PDB entry 7IAN | X-ray diffraction, 1.86 A resolution | chains A and B

Chain A:
Molecule: Serine protease subunit NS2B
Source organism: Zika virus
Reference sequence: Q32ZE1 (POLG_ZIKV); residues 46-89 here correspond to UniProt positions 1414-1457 (UniProt number = residue number + 1368)
Sequence (46 residues; numbered 44 to 89; the number before each row is that of its first residue):
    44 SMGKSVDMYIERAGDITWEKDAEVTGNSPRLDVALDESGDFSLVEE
Disordered / not traced: 44-49, 89
Construct notes: expression tag (44-45)
Small-molecule neighbours: A1B8Y ((7R)-N-(2,3-dihydro-1H-isoindol-5-yl)-2,2-difluoro-7-methyl-6-azaspiro[3.4]octane-6-carboxamide): Ser81, Gly82, Asp83

Chain B:
Molecule: Serine protease NS3
Source organism: Zika virus
Notes: EC 3.4.21.91, 3.6.1.15, 3.6.4.13
Reference sequence: Q32ZE1 (POLG_ZIKV); residues 11-177 here correspond to UniProt positions 1509-1675 (UniProt number = residue number + 1498)
Sequence (168 residues; numbered 10 to 177; the number before each row is that of its first residue):
    10 MKEVKKGETTDGVYRVMTRRLLGSTQVGVGVMQEGVFHTMWHVTKGAALR
    60 SGEGRLDPYWGDVKQDLVSYCGPWKLDAAWDGLSEVQLLAVPPGERAKNI
   110 QTLPGIFKTKDGDIGAVALDYPAGTSGSPILDKCGRVIGLYGNGVVIKNG
   160 SYVSAITQGKREEETPVE
Disordered / not traced: 10-15, 172-177
Construct notes: initiating methionine (10); conflict Lys107 (Arg1605 in Q32ZE1)
Small-molecule neighbours: A1B8Y ((7R)-N-(2,3-dihydro-1H-isoindol-5-yl)-2,2-difluoro-7-methyl-6-azaspiro[3.4]octane-6-carboxamide): His51, Asp75, Tyr130, Pro131, Ala132, Thr134, Ser135, Tyr150, Gly151, Asn152, Tyr161
Swiss-Prot annotation at these positions:
  - active site (Charge relay system): His51, Asp75, Ser135

Chain A / chain B interface:
Contacting residue pairs (94):
  Met51(A) - Met26(B)
  Met51(A) - Val36(B)  hydrophobic
  Met51(A) - Val52(B)
  Met51(A) - Thr53(B)
  Met51(A) - Leu58(B)
  Met51(A) - Arg59(B)  hydrogen bond (backbone-backbone)
  Tyr52(A) - Arg24(B)
  Tyr52(A) - Val25(B)
  Tyr52(A) - Met26(B)  hydrogen bond (backbone-backbone)
  Tyr52(A) - Arg28(B)  hydrogen bond
  Tyr52(A) - Ser33(B)  hydrogen bond
  Tyr52(A) - Arg59(B)
  Ile53(A) - Tyr23(B)  hydrophobic
  Ile53(A) - Arg24(B)
  Ile53(A) - Met41(B)  hydrophobic
  Ile53(A) - Phe46(B)  hydrophobic
  Ile53(A) - Arg59(B)  hydrogen bond (backbone-backbone)
  Ile53(A) - Ser60(B)
  Ile53(A) - Leu65(B)  hydrophobic
  Glu54(A) - Tyr23(B)
  Glu54(A) - Arg24(B)  hydrogen bond (backbone-backbone)
  Arg55(A) - Glu17(B)
  Arg55(A) - Asp20(B)  hydrogen bond (side chain-backbone)
  Arg55(A) - Gly21(B)
  Arg55(A) - Val22(B)
  Arg55(A) - Tyr23(B)
  Ala56(A) - Val22(B)  hydrogen bond (backbone-backbone)
  Ala56(A) - Arg24(B)
  Ala56(A) - Val100(B)  hydrophobic
  Ala56(A) - Ala106(B)
  Gly57(A) - Gly21(B)
  Gly57(A) - Val22(B)  hydrogen bond (backbone-backbone)
  Asp58(A) - Leu98(B)
  Ile59(A) - Gly21(B)
  Ile59(A) - Val22(B)
  Ile59(A) - Val40(B)  hydrophobic
  Ile59(A) - Leu98(B)  hydrophobic
  Ile59(A) - Leu140(B)  hydrophobic
  Ile59(A) - Gly144(B)
  Ile59(A) - Val146(B)  hydrophobic
  Thr60(A) - Asn108(B)  hydrogen bond (backbone-side chain)
  Thr60(A) - Leu140(B)
  Trp61(A) - Glu94(B)
  Trp61(A) - Val95(B)
  Trp61(A) - Gln96(B)
  Trp61(A) - Gln110(B)
  Trp61(A) - Leu140(B)
  Trp61(A) - Asp141(B)
  Trp61(A) - Lys142(B)
  Glu62(A) - Gln96(B)  hydrogen bond (backbone-side chain)
  Glu62(A) - Asn108(B)
  Ala65(A) - Gln96(B)
  Ala65(A) - Asn108(B)
  Glu66(A) - Ile109(B)
  Glu66(A) - Gln110(B)  hydrogen bond (backbone-backbone)
  Val67(A) - Glu94(B)
  Val67(A) - Gln110(B)
  Thr68(A) - Ile109(B)
  Thr68(A) - Gln110(B)  hydrogen bond (backbone-backbone)
  Thr68(A) - Thr111(B)  hydrogen bond (backbone-side chain)
  Thr68(A) - Leu128(B)
  Gly69(A) - Thr111(B)
  Gly69(A) - Ala127(B)
  Asn70(A) - Leu112(B)
  Asn70(A) - Ala127(B)
  Ser71(A) - Leu112(B)  hydrogen bond (side chain-backbone)
  Ser71(A) - Pro113(B)
  Ser71(A) - Gly114(B)
  Pro72(A) - Gly114(B)
  Pro72(A) - Ile115(B)  hydrogen bond (backbone-backbone)
  Pro72(A) - Ala127(B)
  Arg73(A) - Ile115(B)
  Leu74(A) - Ile115(B)  hydrogen bond (backbone-backbone)
  Leu74(A) - Phe116(B)
  Leu74(A) - Lys117(B)  hydrogen bond (backbone-backbone)
  Asp75(A) - Lys117(B)
  Val76(A) - Phe116(B)  hydrophobic
  Val76(A) - Lys117(B)  hydrogen bond (backbone-backbone)
  Val76(A) - Thr118(B)
  Leu78(A) - Lys73(B)
  Asp79(A) - Lys73(B)
  Glu80(A) - Lys73(B)
  Ser81(A) - Val72(B)
  Gly82(A) - Val72(B)
  Gly82(A) - Lys73(B)
  Gly82(A) - Asn152(B)  hydrogen bond (backbone-side chain)
  Phe84(A) - Phe116(B)  hydrophobic
  Phe84(A) - Asn152(B)
  Phe84(A) - Gly153(B)
  Phe84(A) - Val154(B)
  Phe84(A) - Ala164(B)  hydrophobic
  Ser85(A) - Val154(B)
  Leu86(A) - Val154(B)
  Leu86(A) - Val155(B)
Interface residues without a listed pair, chain A (33 interface residues in all): Asp50
Interface residues without a listed pair, chain B (58 interface residues in all): Thr19, Thr27, Ala57, Ile123, Pro138, Ile156, Val162

In short:
Chain A and chain B form an interface of 33 and 58 residues respectively; the contacts include 20 hydrogen
bonds. Polar contacts include Tyr52(A)-Arg28(B), Tyr52(A)-Ser33(B) and Arg55(A)-Asp20(B). Compound A1B8Y is
bound between chain A and chain B.
Here chain A is Serine protease subunit NS2B and chain B is Serine protease NS3, both from Zika virus. Entry
7IAN (Group deposition of ZIKV NS2B-NS3 protease in complex with inhibitors from ASAP Discovery Consortium --
Crystal ...) was determined by X-ray diffraction.
